8BDG - chains B and F of the 6 polymer chains in the assembly; structure by X-ray diffraction, 2.35 A resolution.

Chain B:
Molecule: Tubulin beta-2B chain
Source organism: Bos taurus
UniProtKB: Q6B856 (TBB2B_BOVIN); the author numbering skips numbers that UniProt does not, so the offset changes along the chain: 1-42 = UniProt 1-42; 45-360 = UniProt 43-358; 369-455 = UniProt 359-445
Sequence (445 residues; each row starts with the number of its first residue; note: 10 numbers in that range are skipped by the numbering (no residue carries them; nothing is unmodelled there)):
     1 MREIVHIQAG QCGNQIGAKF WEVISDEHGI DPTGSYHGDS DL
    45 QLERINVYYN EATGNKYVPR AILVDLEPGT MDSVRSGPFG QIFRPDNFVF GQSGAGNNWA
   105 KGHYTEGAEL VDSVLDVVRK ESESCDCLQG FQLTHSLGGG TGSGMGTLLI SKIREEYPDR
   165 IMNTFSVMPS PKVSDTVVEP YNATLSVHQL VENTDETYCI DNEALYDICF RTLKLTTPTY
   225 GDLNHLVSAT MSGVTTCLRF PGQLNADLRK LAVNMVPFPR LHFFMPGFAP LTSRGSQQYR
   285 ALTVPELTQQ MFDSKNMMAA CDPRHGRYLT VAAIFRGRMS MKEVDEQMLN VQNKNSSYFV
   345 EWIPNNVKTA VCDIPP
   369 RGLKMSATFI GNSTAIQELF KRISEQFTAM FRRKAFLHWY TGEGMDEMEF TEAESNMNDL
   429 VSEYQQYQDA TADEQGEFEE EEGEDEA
Disordered / not traced: 279-280, 439-455
Ion coordination: Mg2+: Q11 (together with GDP)
Residues lining bound ligands:
  - GDP (guanosine-5'-diphosphate): G10, Q11, C12, Q15, I16, D69, A99, N101, S140, G142, G143, G144, T145, G146, S147, V171, P173, V177, D179, E183, N206, L209, Y224, L227, N228
  - R3T ([(1S,2S,3R,4S,7R,9S,10S,12R,15S)-4-acetyloxy-15-[(2R,3S)-3-(2-bromanylethanoylamino)-2-oxidanyl-3-phenyl-propanoyl]oxy-10,14,16,16-tetramethyl-1,9,12-tris(oxidanyl)-11-oxidanylidene-6-oxatetracyclo[11.3.1.03,10.04,7]heptadec-13-en-2-yl] benzoate): V23, E27, L217, L219, D226, H229, L230, A233, S236, F272, P274, L275, T276, S277, R278, Q282, R320, P360, R369, G370, L371
Swiss-Prot annotation at these positions:
  - motif: M1 to I4 (MREI motif)
  - binding site (GTP): Q11, E71, S140, G144, T145, G146, N206, N228
  - binding site (Mg(2+)): E71
  - modified residue: S40 (Phosphoserine), T57 (Phosphothreonine), K60 (N6-acetyllysine), S174 (Phosphoserine), T287 (Phosphothreonine), T292 (Phosphothreonine), R320 (Omega-N-methylarginine), E448 (5-glutamyl polyglutamate)
  - cross-link (Glycyl lysine isopeptide (Lys-Gly)): K60 (interchain with G-Cter in ubiquitin), K326 (interchain with G-Cter in ubiquitin)
What the authors report for this chain:
  - binding site for R3T: H229, G370

Chain F:
Molecule: Tubulin beta-2B chain
Source organism: Gallus gallus
UniProtKB: E1BQ43 (E1BQ43_CHICK); residues 1-378 here = UniProt positions 1-378
Sequence (384 residues; numbered 1 to 384; the number before each row is that of its first residue):
     1 MYTFVVRDEN SSVYAEVSRL LLATGQWKRL RKDNPRFNLM LGERNRLPFG RLGHEPGLVQ
    61 LVNYYRGADK LCRKASLVKL IKTSPELSES CTWFPESYVI YPTNLKTPVA PAQNGIRHLI
   121 NNTRTDEREV FLAAYNRRRE GREGNVWIAK SSAGAKGEGI LISSEASELL DFIDEQGQVH
   181 VIQKYLEKPL LLEPGHRKFD IRSWVLVDHL YNIYLYREGV LRTSSEPYNS ANFQDKTCHL
   241 TNHCIQKEYS KNYGRYEEGN EMFFEEFNQY LMDALNTTLE NSILLQIKHI IRSCLMCIEP
   301 AISTKHLHYQ SFQLFGFDFM VDEELKVWLI EVNGAPACAQ KLYAELCQGI VDVAISSVFP
   361 LADTGQKTSQ PTSIFIKLHH HHHH
Disordered / not traced: 103-125, 142-143, 152-158, 176-177, 229-237, 246-252, 363-371, 379-384
Differences from the reference sequence: expression tag (379-384)
Ion coordination: Mg2+ near E331 (its only coordinating residue here)

Chain B / chain F interface:
Contacting residue pairs (11; chain B residue first):
  R311(B) with R31(F)
  L333(B) with P56(F); G57(F)
  Q336(B) with R36(F), hydrogen bond
  N337(B) with T3(F); R36(F), hydrogen bond; L58(F)
  K338(B) with K28(F), hydrogen bond (backbone-side chain)
  S340(B) with N34(F); R36(F)
  S341(B) with R31(F)
Also at the interface, not in a pair above, chain B (10 interface residues in all): N339, E345, N349
Also at the interface, not in a pair above, chain F (9 interface residues in all): E55

In short:
10 residues of chain B and 9 residues of chain F are in contact; the contacts include 3 hydrogen bonds. Polar
contacts include Q336(B)-R36(F), N337(B)-R36(F) and K338(B)-K28(F). Bound to chain B: GDP and compound R3T.
From the paper: a binding site for R3T at H229(B) and G370(B).
Here chain B is Tubulin beta-2B chain (Bos taurus) and chain F is Tubulin beta-2B chain (Gallus gallus). Entry
8BDG (Tubulin-taxane-2b complex) was determined by X-ray diffraction (same publication as 8BDE and 8BDF).
